PDB entry 3J0L | electron microscopy, 9.80 A resolution (very low resolution: no residue pairs are listed; an interface is given only as per-side residue counts) | chains b and K of the 32 polymer chains in the assembly

# Chain b
Molecule: 40S ribosomal RNA fragment
Organism: Oryctolagus cuniculus
Sequence (12 nucleotides; each row starts with the number of its first residue):
   877 GAGGUGAAAUUC

# Chain K
Protein: Ribosomal protein S14
Organism: Oryctolagus cuniculus
Amino-acid sequence (140 residues; each row starts with the number of its first residue):
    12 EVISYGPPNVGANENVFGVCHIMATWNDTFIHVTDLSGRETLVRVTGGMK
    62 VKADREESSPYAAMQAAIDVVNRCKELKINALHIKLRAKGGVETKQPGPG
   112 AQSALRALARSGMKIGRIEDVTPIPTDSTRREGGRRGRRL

# How chain b and chain K interact
At this resolution (10 A) residue pairs are not listed: 8 residues of chain b and 19 of chain K lie at the interface.

# In short
8 residues of chain b face 19 of chain K across their interface.
Chain b is 40S ribosomal RNA fragment and chain K is Ribosomal protein S14, both from Oryctolagus cuniculus;
the structure, Core of mammalian 80S pre-ribosome in complex with tRNAs fitted to a 9.8A cryo-EM map: classic
..., was determined by electron microscopy (same publication as 3J0O and 3J0P).
